Entry 6FBV (electron microscopy, 3.52 A resolution); this record covers chains B and D of the 6 polymer chains in the assembly.

== Chain B ==
Molecule: DNA-directed RNA polymerase subunit alpha
Organism: Mycobacterium tuberculosis (strain ATCC 25618 / H37Rv)
Notes: EC 2.7.7.6
UniProt: P9WGZ1 (RPOA_MYCTU); numbering as in UniProt (aligned over 1-347)
Amino-acid sequence (347 residues; numbered 1 to 347; the number before each row is that of its first residue):
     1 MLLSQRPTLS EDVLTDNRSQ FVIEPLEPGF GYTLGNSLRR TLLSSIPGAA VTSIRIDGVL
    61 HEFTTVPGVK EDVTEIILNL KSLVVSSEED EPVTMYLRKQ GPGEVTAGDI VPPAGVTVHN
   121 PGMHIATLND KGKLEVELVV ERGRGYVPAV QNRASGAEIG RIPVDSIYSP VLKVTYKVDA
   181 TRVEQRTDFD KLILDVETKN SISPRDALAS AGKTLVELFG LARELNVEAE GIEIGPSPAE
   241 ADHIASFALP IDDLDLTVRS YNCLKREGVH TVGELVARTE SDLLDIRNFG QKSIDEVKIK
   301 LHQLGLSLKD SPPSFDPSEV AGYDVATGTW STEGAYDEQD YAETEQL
Unresolved in the structure: 1-2, 233-347
Sequence notes: conflict Leu3 (Ile in P9WGZ1)

== Chain D ==
Molecule: DNA-directed RNA polymerase subunit beta'
Organism: Mycobacterium tuberculosis (strain ATCC 25618 / H37Rv)
Notes: EC 2.7.7.6
UniProt: P9WGY7 (RPOC_MYCTU); residues 1-1316 here = UniProt positions 1-1316
Amino-acid sequence (1316 residues; numbered 1 to 1316; the number before each row is that of its first residue):
     1 MLDVNFFDEL RIGLATAEDI RQWSYGEVKK PETINYRTLK PEKDGLFCEK IFGPTRDWEC
    61 YCGKYKRVRF KGIICERCGV EVTRAKVRRE RMGHIELAAP VTHIWYFKGV PSRLGYLLDL
   121 APKDLEKIIY FAAYVITSVD EEMRHNELST LEAEMAVERK AVEDQRDGEL EARAQKLEAD
   181 LAELEAEGAK ADARRKVRDG GEREMRQIRD RAQRELDRLE DIWSTFTKLA PKQLIVDENL
   241 YRELVDRYGE YFTGAMGAES IQKLIENFDI DAEAESLRDV IRNGKGQKKL RALKRLKVVA
   301 AFQQSGNSPM GMVLDAVPVI PPELRPMVQL DGGRFATSDL NDLYRRVINR NNRLKRLIDL
   361 GAPEIIVNNE KRMLQESVDA LFDNGRRGRP VTGPGNRPLK SLSDLLKGKQ GRFRQNLLGK
   421 RVDYSGRSVI VVGPQLKLHQ CGLPKLMALE LFKPFVMKRL VDLNHAQNIK SAKRMVERQR
   481 PQVWDVLEEV IAEHPVLLNR APTLHRLGIQ AFEPMLVEGK AIQLHPLVCE AFNADFDGDQ
   541 MAVHLPLSAE AQAEARILML SSNNILSPAS GRPLAMPRLD MVTGLYYLTT EVPGDTGEYQ
   601 PASGDHPETG VYSSPAEAIM AADRGVLSVR AKIKVRLTQL RPPVEIEAEL FGHSGWQPGD
   661 AWMAETTLGR VMFNELLPLG YPFVNKQMHK KVQAAIINDL AERYPMIVVA QTVDKLKDAG
   721 FYWATRSGVT VSMADVLVPP RKKEILDHYE ERADKVEKQF QRGALNHDER NEALVEIWKE
   781 ATDEVGQALR EHYPDDNPII TIVDSGATGN FTQTRTLAGM KGLVTNPKGE FIPRPVKSSF
   841 REGLTVLEYF INTHGARKGL ADTALRTADS GYLTRRLVDV SQDVIVREHD CQTERGIVVE
   901 LAERAPDGTL IRDPYIETSA YARTLGTDAV DEAGNVIVER GQDLGDPEID ALLAAGITQV
   961 KVRSVLTCAT STGVCATCYG RSMATGKLVD IGEAVGIVAA QSIGEPGTQL TMRTFHQGGV
  1021 GEDITGGLPR VQELFEARVP RGKAPIADVT GRVRLEDGER FYKITIVPDD GGEEVVYDKI
  1081 SKRQRLRVFK HEDGSERVLS DGDHVEVGQQ LMEGSADPHE VLRVQGPREV QIHLVREVQE
  1141 VYRAQGVSIH DKHIEVIVRQ MLRRVTIIDS GSTEFLPGSL IDRAEFEAEN RRVVAEGGEP
  1201 AAGRPVLMGI TKASLATDSW LSAASFQETT RVLTDAAINC RSDKLNGLKE NVIIGKLIPA
  1261 GTGINRYRNI AVQPTEEARA AAYTIPSYED QYYSPDFGAA TGAAVPLDDY GYSDYR
Unresolved in the structure: 1-2, 1014-1022, 1282-1316
Ion coordination: Zn2+ site 1: Cys60, Cys62, Cys75, Cys78; Mg2+: Asp535, Asp537, Asp539; Zn2+ site 2: Cys891, Cys968, Cys975, Cys978
Residues lining bound ligands: Fidaxomicin (FI8): Asp57, Arg84, Ala85, Lys86, Arg89, Glu323, Leu324, Pro326, Val328, Ser338, Leu405, Arg412, Gln415
From the paper describing this entry:
  - binding site for Fidaxomicin: Arg84, Arg89, Glu323, Arg412

== Interface between chain B and chain D ==
Residue-residue contacts (42; chain B residue first):
  Arg39(B) with Asp623(D), salt bridge
  Arg40(B) with Asp623(D)
  Leu43(B) with Met620(D), hydrophobic
  His61(B) with Gly604(D)
  Glu62(B) with Asp605(D); His606(D); Pro607(D); Glu608(D)
  Thr74(B) with Glu608(D), hydrogen bond; Val611(D)
  Glu75(B) with Arg636(D)
  Leu78(B) with Val611(D), hydrophobic; Tyr612(D); Ser613(D); Arg636(D); Met663(D), hydrophobic
  Asn79(B) with Arg636(D), hydrogen bond
  Lys81(B) with Val611(D), hydrogen bond (side chain-backbone); Glu617(D), salt bridge
  Tyr146(B) with Glu617(D); Met620(D), hydrophobic; Ala621(D), hydrophobic; Arg624(D), hydrogen bond (backbone-side chain)
  Pro148(B) with Arg624(D); Val626(D), hydrophobic
  Val150(B) with Thr609(D)
  Gln151(B) with Arg624(D)
  Arg153(B) with His606(D)
  Pro163(B) with Pro607(D)
  Ile167(B) with Glu617(D); Met620(D), hydrophobic
  Val171(B) with Met620(D)
  Leu172(B) with Ala616(D); Met620(D)
  Lys177(B) with Asp718(D), salt bridge
  Arg182(B) with Asp485(D), salt bridge; Glu488(D)
  Gln185(B) with Pro481(D); Trp484(D); Glu518(D)
  Arg186(B) with Glu518(D)
  Thr187(B) with Glu518(D)
Other interface residues (no listed pair), chain B (29 interface residues in all): Phe63, Val147, Asp165, Ser169, Lys173
Other interface residues (no listed pair), chain D (27 interface residues in all): Lys445, Ala602, Ile619

== Overview ==
29 residues of chain B face 27 of chain D across their interface; the contacts include 4 hydrogen bonds and 4
salt bridges. Polar pairs include Arg39(B)-Asp623(D), Lys81(B)-Glu617(D) and Lys177(B)-Asp718(D). Ligands of
chain D: Fidaxomicin. From the paper: a binding site for Fidaxomicin at Arg84(D), Arg89(D) and Glu323(D) among
others.
Here chain B is DNA-directed RNA polymerase subunit alpha and chain D is DNA-directed RNA polymerase subunit
beta', both from Mycobacterium tuberculosis (strain ATCC 25618 / H37Rv). Entry 6FBV (Single particle cryo em
structure of Mycobacterium tuberculosis RNA polymerase in complex with Fidaxomicin) was determined by electron
microscopy together with 6ASG from the same study.
